3C2A - chains H and P of the 3 polymer chains in the assembly; structure by X-ray diffraction, 2.10 A resolution.

Chain H:
Protein: Fab 447-52D heavy chain
From: Homo sapiens
Notes: antibody fragment or engineered binder
Chain sequence (231 residues; numbered 1 to 227 plus 18 insertion-coded residues; 14 numbers in that range are skipped by the numbering (no residue carries them; nothing is unmodelled there); the number before each row is that of its first residue; a row labelled like 52A-52C holds insertion residues (52A, then the next letters in order)):
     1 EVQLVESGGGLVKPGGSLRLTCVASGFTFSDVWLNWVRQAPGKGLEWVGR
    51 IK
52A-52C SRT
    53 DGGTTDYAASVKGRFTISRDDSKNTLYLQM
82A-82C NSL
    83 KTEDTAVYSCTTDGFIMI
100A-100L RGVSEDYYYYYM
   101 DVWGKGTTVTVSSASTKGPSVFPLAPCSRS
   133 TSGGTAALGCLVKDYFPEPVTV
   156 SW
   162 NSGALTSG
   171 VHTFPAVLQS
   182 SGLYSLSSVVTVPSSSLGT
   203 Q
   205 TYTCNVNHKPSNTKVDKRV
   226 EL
Cystine bridges: Cys22-Cys92, Cys142-Cys208

Chain P:
Protein: Envelope glycoprotein
UniProtKB: Q9YWB6 (Q9YWB6_9HIV1); the author numbering skips numbers that UniProt does not, so the offset changes along the chain: 305-309 = UniProt 49-53; 312-319 = UniProt 54-61
Chain sequence (13 residues; row label = number of the first residue in the row; note: 2 numbers in that range are skipped by the numbering (no residue carries them; nothing is unmodelled there)):
   305 KSIHL
   312 GPGRAFYA

How chain H and chain P interact:
Pairs across the interface (19; chain H residue first):
  Trp33(H) - Pro313(P)
  Trp33(H) - Gly314(P)
  Trp33(H) - Arg315(P)
  Arg50(H) - Pro313(P)
  Lys52(H) - Gly314(P)
  Asp95(H) - Arg315(P)  salt bridge
  Glu100E(H) - Lys305(P)
  Asp100F(H) - Lys305(P)  hydrogen bond (backbone-backbone)
  Asp100F(H) - Ser306(P)
  Asp100F(H) - Ile307(P)  hydrogen bond (backbone-backbone)
  Tyr100G(H) - Ile307(P)
  Tyr100H(H) - Ser306(P)
  Tyr100H(H) - Ile307(P)  hydrogen bond (backbone-backbone)
  Tyr100H(H) - His308(P)
  Tyr100H(H) - Leu309(P)  hydrogen bond (backbone-backbone)
  Tyr100I(H) - Leu309(P)  hydrophobic
  Tyr100J(H) - His308(P)  hydrogen bond
  Tyr100J(H) - Leu309(P)  hydrogen bond (backbone-backbone)
  Tyr100J(H) - Arg315(P)
Also at the interface, not in a pair above, chain P (9 interface residues in all): Gly312

Overview:
The interface between chain H and chain P involves 10 residues on one side and 9 on the other; the contacts
include 6 hydrogen bonds and 1 salt bridge. Polar contacts include Asp95(H)-Arg315(P), Tyr100J(H)-His308(P)
and Asp100F(H)-Lys305(P).
Here chain H is Fab 447-52D heavy chain (Homo sapiens) and chain P is Envelope glycoprotein. Entry 3C2A
(Antibody Fab fragment 447-52D in complex with UG1033 peptide) was determined by X-ray diffraction.
